PDB entry 8B6P | X-ray diffraction, 1.10 A resolution | chain A

== Chain A ==
Molecule: Haloalkane dehalogenase
From: Rhodococcus sp
Notes: EC 3.8.1.5
Reference sequence: P0A3G3 (DHAA_RHOSO); the construct has insertions or renumbered stretches relative to UniProt, so the offset changes along the chain: 2-139 = UniProt 156-293; 157-307 = UniProt 4-154
Sequence (309 residues; numbered -1 to 307; the number before each row is that of its first residue; numbers below 1 keep their minus sign (Gly-1 is residue -1)):
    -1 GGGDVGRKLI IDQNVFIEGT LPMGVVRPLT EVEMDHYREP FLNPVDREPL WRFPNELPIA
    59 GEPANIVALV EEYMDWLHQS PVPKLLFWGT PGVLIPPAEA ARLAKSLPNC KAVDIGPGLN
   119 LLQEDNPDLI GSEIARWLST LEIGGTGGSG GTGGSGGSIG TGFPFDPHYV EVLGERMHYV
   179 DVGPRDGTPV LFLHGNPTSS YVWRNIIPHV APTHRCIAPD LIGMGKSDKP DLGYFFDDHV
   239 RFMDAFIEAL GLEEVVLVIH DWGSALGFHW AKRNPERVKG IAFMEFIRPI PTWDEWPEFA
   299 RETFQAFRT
Unresolved in the structure: 142-156
Sequence notes: expression tag (-1 to 1); conflict Lys6 (Glu160 in P0A3G3), Val13 (Ala167 in P0A3G3), Thr18 (Ala172 in P0A3G3), Met21 (Lys175 in P0A3G3), Gly22 (Cys176 in P0A3G3), Asn41 (Lys195 in P0A3G3), Glu70 (Ala224 in P0A3G3), Asp73 (Asn227 in P0A3G3), Lys103 (Glu257 in P0A3G3), Ala110 (Thr264 in P0A3G3), Asn118 (His272 in P0A3G3), Leu119 (Tyr273 in P0A3G3), Ser137 (Pro291 in P0A3G3), Thr138 (Ala292 in P0A3G3), Val200 (Leu47 in P0A3G3), Thr211 (Ser58 in P0A3G3), Gly231 (Asp78 in P0A3G3), Phe240 (Tyr87 in P0A3G3), Met241 (Leu88 in P0A3G3), Phe281 (Cys128 in P0A3G3); linker (140-156)
UniProt features mapped onto this chain:
  - active site: Asp259 (Nucleophile), Glu283 (Proton donor)

== Summary ==
UniProt lists active-site residues Asp259 and Glu283.
Chain A is Haloalkane dehalogenase (Rhodococcus sp); the structure, X-ray structure of the haloalkane
dehalogenase HaloTag7 circular permutated at positions 154-156 (cpHaloTag7_154-156), was determined by X-ray
diffraction (same publication as 8B6N).
